Entry 3PTL (X-ray diffraction, 1.30 A resolution); this record covers chains A and B.

Chain A:
Molecule: Proteinase K
Organism: Engyodontium album
Notes: EC 3.4.21.64
UniProt: P06873 (PRTK_TRIAL); residues 1-279 here correspond to UniProt positions 106-384 (UniProt number = residue number + 105)
Amino-acid sequence (279 residues; numbered 1 to 279; the number before each row is that of its first residue):
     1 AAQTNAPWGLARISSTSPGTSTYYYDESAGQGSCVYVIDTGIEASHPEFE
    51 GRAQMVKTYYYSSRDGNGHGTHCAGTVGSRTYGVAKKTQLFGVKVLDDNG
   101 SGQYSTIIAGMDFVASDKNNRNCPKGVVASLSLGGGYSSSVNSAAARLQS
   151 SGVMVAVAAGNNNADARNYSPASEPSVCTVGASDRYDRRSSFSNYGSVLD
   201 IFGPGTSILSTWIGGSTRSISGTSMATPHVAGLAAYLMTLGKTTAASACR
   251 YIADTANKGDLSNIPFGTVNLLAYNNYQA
Disulfide bonds: Cys-34/Cys-123, Cys-178/Cys-249
Swiss-Prot annotation at these positions:
  - active site (Charge relay system): Asp-39, His-69, Ser-224
  - binding site (Ca(2+)): Thr-16, Pro-175, Val-177, Asp-200, Asp-260

Chain B:
Molecule: 10-mer peptide from Lactoferrin
UniProt: Q5MJE8 (Q5MJE8_SHEEP); residues 1-10 here correspond to UniProt positions 405-414 (UniProt number = residue number + 404)
Amino-acid sequence (10 residues; each row starts with the number of its first residue):
     1 KGEADALSLD

Interface between chain A and chain B:
Pairs across the interface (39; chain A residue first):
  His-69(A) with Lys-1(B); Gly-2(B); Glu-3(B), hydrogen bond (side chain-backbone)
  Leu-96(A) with Ala-4(B), hydrophobic
  Gly-100(A) with Ala-4(B); Asp-5(B)
  Ser-101(A) with Asp-5(B)
  Gly-102(A) with Asp-5(B), hydrogen bond (backbone-side chain); Ala-6(B)
  Gln-103(A) with Leu-7(B)
  Tyr-104(A) with Asp-5(B); Ala-6(B); Leu-7(B), hydrogen bond (backbone-backbone); Ser-8(B); Leu-9(B)
  Ser-105(A) with Ser-8(B), hydrogen bond (backbone-side chain); Asp-10(B)
  Ile-107(A) with Asp-5(B)
  Ile-108(A) with Leu-9(B); Asp-10(B)
  Ser-132(A) with Glu-3(B)
  Leu-133(A) with Glu-3(B); Ala-4(B), hydrophobic
  Gly-134(A) with Glu-3(B), hydrogen bond (backbone-side chain); Ala-4(B); Asp-5(B), hydrogen bond (backbone-backbone)
  Gly-135(A) with Ala-6(B)
  Gly-136(A) with Ala-6(B)
  Ser-138(A) with Leu-9(B)
  Ser-140(A) with Leu-9(B), hydrogen bond (side chain-backbone)
  Ala-158(A) with Glu-3(B)
  Gly-160(A) with Glu-3(B)
  Asn-161(A) with Glu-3(B)
  Ile-220(A) with Lys-1(B)
  Ser-221(A) with Lys-1(B)
  Thr-223(A) with Glu-3(B), hydrogen bond
  Ser-224(A) with Gly-2(B); Glu-3(B)
  Met-225(A) with Lys-1(B)
Other interface residues (no listed pair), chain A (27 interface residues in all): Ser-139, Trp-212

In short:
The interface between chain A and chain B involves 27 residues on one side and 10 on the other; the contacts
include 8 hydrogen bonds. Among the polar pairs are His-69(A)/Glu-3(B), Gly-102(A)/Asp-5(B) and
Ser-105(A)/Ser-8(B).
Here chain A is Proteinase K (Engyodontium album) and chain B is a 10-mer peptide from Lactoferrin. Entry 3PTL
(Crystal structure of proteinase K inhibited by a lactoferrin nonapeptide,
Lys-Gly-Glu-Ala-Asp-Ala-Leu-Ser-Leu-Asp at 1.3 A resolution) was determined by X-ray diffraction.
